PDB entry 9NEI | electron microscopy, 2.97 A resolution | chains D and G of the 5 polymer chains in the assembly

Chain D:
Name: Potassium voltage-gated channel protein Shaker
Source organism: Drosophila melanogaster
Reference sequence: P08510 (KCNAS_DROME); the construct has insertions or renumbered stretches relative to UniProt, so the offset changes along the chain: 1-512 = UniProt 1-512; 514-656 = UniProt 513-655
Chain sequence (937 residues; each row starts with the number of its first residue; numbers below 1 keep their minus sign (Met-280 is residue -280)):
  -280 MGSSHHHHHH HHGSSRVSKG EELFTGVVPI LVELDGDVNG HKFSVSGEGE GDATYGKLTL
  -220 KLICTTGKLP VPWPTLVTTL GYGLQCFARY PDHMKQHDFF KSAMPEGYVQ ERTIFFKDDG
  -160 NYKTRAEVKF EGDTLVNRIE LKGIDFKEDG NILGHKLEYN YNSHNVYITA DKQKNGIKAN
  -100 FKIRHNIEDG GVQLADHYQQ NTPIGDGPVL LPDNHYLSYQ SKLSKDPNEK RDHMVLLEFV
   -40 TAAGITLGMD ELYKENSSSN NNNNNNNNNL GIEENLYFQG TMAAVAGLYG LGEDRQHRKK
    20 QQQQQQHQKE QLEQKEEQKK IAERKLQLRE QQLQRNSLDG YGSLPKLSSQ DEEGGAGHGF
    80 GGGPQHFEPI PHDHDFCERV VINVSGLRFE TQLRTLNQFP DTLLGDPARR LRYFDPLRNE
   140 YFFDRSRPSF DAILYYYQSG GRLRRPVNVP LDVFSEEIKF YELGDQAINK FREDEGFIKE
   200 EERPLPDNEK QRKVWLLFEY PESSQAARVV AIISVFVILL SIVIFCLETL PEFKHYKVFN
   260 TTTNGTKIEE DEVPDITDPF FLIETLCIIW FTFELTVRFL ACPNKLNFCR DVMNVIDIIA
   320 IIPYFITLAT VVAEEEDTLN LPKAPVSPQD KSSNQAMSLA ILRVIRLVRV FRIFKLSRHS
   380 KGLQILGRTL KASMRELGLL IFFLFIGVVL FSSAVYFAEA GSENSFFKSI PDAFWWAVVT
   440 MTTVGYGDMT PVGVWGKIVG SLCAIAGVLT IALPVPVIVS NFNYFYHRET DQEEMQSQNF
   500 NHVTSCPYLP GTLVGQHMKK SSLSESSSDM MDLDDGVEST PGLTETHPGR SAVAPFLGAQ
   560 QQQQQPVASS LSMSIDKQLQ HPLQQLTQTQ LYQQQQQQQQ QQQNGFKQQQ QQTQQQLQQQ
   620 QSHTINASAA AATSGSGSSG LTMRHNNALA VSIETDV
Disordered / not traced: -280 to 215, 253-276, 299-309, 328-356, 490-656
Differences from the reference sequence: initiating methionine (-280); expression tag (-279 to 0); insertion (513)
Metal / ion sites: K+ site 1: Thr442 (shared with 1 residue of chain A; 1 residue of chain B; 1 residue of chain C); K+ site 2: Thr442, Val443 (shared with 2 residues of chain A; 2 residues of chain B; 2 residues of chain C)

Chain G:
Name: Potassium voltage-gated channel protein Shaker
Source organism: Drosophila melanogaster
Reference sequence: P08510 (KCNAS_DROME); the construct has insertions or renumbered stretches relative to UniProt, so the offset changes along the chain: 3-514 = UniProt 1-512; 516-658 = UniProt 513-655
Chain sequence (937 residues; row label = number of the first residue in the row; numbers below 1 keep their minus sign (Met-278 is residue -278)):
  -278 MGSSHHHHHH HHGSSRVSKG EELFTGVVPI LVELDGDVNG HKFSVSGEGE GDATYGKLTL
  -218 KLICTTGKLP VPWPTLVTTL GYGLQCFARY PDHMKQHDFF KSAMPEGYVQ ERTIFFKDDG
  -158 NYKTRAEVKF EGDTLVNRIE LKGIDFKEDG NILGHKLEYN YNSHNVYITA DKQKNGIKAN
   -98 FKIRHNIEDG GVQLADHYQQ NTPIGDGPVL LPDNHYLSYQ SKLSKDPNEK RDHMVLLEFV
   -38 TAAGITLGMD ELYKENSSSN NNNNNNNNNL GIEENLYFQG TMAAVAGLYG LGEDRQHRKK
    22 QQQQQQHQKE QLEQKEEQKK IAERKLQLRE QQLQRNSLDG YGSLPKLSSQ DEEGGAGHGF
    82 GGGPQHFEPI PHDHDFCERV VINVSGLRFE TQLRTLNQFP DTLLGDPARR LRYFDPLRNE
   142 YFFDRSRPSF DAILYYYQSG GRLRRPVNVP LDVFSEEIKF YELGDQAINK FREDEGFIKE
   202 EERPLPDNEK QRKVWLLFEY PESSQAARVV AIISVFVILL SIVIFCLETL PEFKHYKVFN
   262 TTTNGTKIEE DEVPDITDPF FLIETLCIIW FTFELTVRFL ACPNKLNFCR DVMNVIDIIA
   322 IIPYFITLAT VVAEEEDTLN LPKAPVSPQD KSSNQAMSLA ILRVIRLVRV FRIFKLSRHS
   382 KGLQILGRTL KASMRELGLL IFFLFIGVVL FSSAVYFAEA GSENSFFKSI PDAFWWAVVT
   442 MTTVGYGDMT PVGVWGKIVG SLCAIAGVLT IALPVPVIVS NFNYFYHRET DQEEMQSQNF
   502 NHVTSCPYLP GTLVGQHMKK SSLSESSSDM MDLDDGVEST PGLTETHPGR SAVAPFLGAQ
   562 QQQQQPVASS LSMSIDKQLQ HPLQQLTQTQ LYQQQQQQQQ QQQNGFKQQQ QQTQQQLQQQ
   622 QSHTINASAA AATSGSGSSG LTMRHNNALA VSIETDV
Disordered / not traced: -278 to 0, 16-658
Differences from the reference sequence: initiating methionine (-278); expression tag (-277 to 2); insertion (515)

How chain D and chain G interact:
Contacting residue pairs (6):
  Thr442(D) with Met3(G)
  Val467(D) with Met3(G), hydrophobic
  Ile470(D) with Met3(G)
  Pro475(D) with Leu9(G), hydrophobic
  Asn482(D) with Tyr10(G), hydrogen bond
  His486(D) with Tyr10(G), hydrogen bond
Also at the interface, not in a pair above, chain D (9 interface residues in all): Ala471, Val474, Val478
Also at the interface, not in a pair above, chain G (7 interface residues in all): Ala4, Ala5, Val6, Ala7
From the paper, about this interface:
  - residue pairs: Pro475(D)-Leu9(G) (hydrophobic contact), Asn482(D)-Tyr10(G), His486(D)-Tyr10(G)

Overview:
9 residues of chain D face 7 of chain G across their interface; the contacts include 2 hydrogen bonds. Among
the polar pairs are Asn482(D)-Tyr10(G) and His486(D)-Tyr10(G). The paper describes a hydrophobic contact
between Pro475(D) and Leu9(G); contacts between Asn482(D) and Tyr10(G) and His486(D) and Tyr10(G).
Both chains are Potassium voltage-gated channel protein Shaker (Drosophila melanogaster). Entry 9NEI
(GT-Shaker Class A) was determined by electron microscopy together with 9NEC, 9NED, 9NEG, 9NES and 9NEU from
the same study.
